Entry 8FC7 (electron microscopy, 3.30 A resolution); this record covers chains B and C of the 8 polymer chains in the assembly.

[Chain B (and C)]
Name: Transient receptor potential cation channel subfamily V member 4
Organism: Homo sapiens
Notes: chain C of this document is another copy of the same molecule, construct and numbering; everything in this record applies to it too
UniProtKB: Q9HBA0 (TRPV4_HUMAN); residue numbers follow UniProt; this construct covers 1-871
Amino-acid sequence (901 residues; each row starts with the number of its first residue):
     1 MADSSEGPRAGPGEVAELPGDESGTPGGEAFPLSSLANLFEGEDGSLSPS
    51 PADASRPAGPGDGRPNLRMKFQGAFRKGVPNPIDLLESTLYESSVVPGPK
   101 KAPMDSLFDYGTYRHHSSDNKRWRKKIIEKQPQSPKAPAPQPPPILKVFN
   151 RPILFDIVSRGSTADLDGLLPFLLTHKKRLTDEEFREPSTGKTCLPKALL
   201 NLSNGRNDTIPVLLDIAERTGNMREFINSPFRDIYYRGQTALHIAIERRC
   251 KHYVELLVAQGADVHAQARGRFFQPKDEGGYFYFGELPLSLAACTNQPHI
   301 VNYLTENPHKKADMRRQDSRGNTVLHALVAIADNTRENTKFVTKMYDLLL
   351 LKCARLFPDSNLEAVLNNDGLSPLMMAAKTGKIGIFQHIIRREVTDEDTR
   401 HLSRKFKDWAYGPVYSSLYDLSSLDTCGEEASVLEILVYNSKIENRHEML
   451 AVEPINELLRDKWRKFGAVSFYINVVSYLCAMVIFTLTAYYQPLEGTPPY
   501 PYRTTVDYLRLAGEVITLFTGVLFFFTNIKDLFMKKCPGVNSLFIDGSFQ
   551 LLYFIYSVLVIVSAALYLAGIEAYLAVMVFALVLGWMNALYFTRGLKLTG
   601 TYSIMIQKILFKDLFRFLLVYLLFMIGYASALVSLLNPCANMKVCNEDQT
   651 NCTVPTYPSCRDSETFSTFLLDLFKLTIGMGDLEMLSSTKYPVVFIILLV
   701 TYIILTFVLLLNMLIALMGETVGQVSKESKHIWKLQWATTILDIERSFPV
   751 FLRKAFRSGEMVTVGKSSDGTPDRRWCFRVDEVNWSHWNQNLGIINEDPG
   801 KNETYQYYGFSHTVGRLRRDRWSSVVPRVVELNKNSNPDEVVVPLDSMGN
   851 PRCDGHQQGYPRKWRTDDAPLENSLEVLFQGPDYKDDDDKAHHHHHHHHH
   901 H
Unresolved in the structure: 1-145, 639-661, 800-901
Construct notes: expression tag (872-901)
Small-molecule neighbours: gsk2798745 (XPW; 1-({(5S,7S)-3-[5-(2-hydroxypropan-2-yl)pyrazin-2-yl]-7-methyl-2-oxo-1-oxa-3-azaspiro[4.5]decan-7-yl}methyl)-1H-benzimidazole-6-carbonitrile): Phe-471, Asn-474, Ser-477, Tyr-478, Leu-523, Phe-524, Thr-527, Asn-528, Asp-531, Asp-546, Phe-549, Gln-550, Tyr-553, Tyr-591, Phe-592, Asp-743, Ile-744, Ser-747
Curated features (UniProtKB/Swiss-Prot):
  - region: His-812 to Glu-831 (Interaction with calmodulin and ITPR3)
  - motif: Gly-679 to Asp-682 (Selectivity filter)
  - binding site (ATP): Lys-192, Lys-197, Asn-201, Tyr-236 to Gln-239, Arg-248
  - binding site (a 1,2-diacyl-sn-glycero-3-phospho-(1D-myo-inositol-4,5-bisphosphate)): Arg-249 to Lys-251, Asn-296 to His-299, Lys-344
  - binding site (Ca(2+)): Asp-682
  - modified residue: Tyr-110 (Phosphotyrosine), Tyr-253 (Phosphotyrosine), Tyr-805 (Phosphotyrosine), Ser-824 (Phosphoserine)
  - natural variant: Pro-19 (P19S: Associated with lower sodium concentrations in serum), Thr-89 (T89I: In MTD), Pro-97 (P97R: In HMND8), Glu-183 (E183K: Found in a patient with spondyloepiphyseal dysplasia Maroteaux type), Lys-197 (K197R: In MTD), Leu-199 (L199F: In MTD), Arg-232 (R232C: In HMND8 and CMT2C), Arg-269 (R269C: In CMT2C; R269H: In HMND8 and CMT2C), Gly-270 (G270V: In FDAB), Arg-271 (R271P: In FDAB), Phe-273 (F273L: In FDAB), Glu-278 (E278K: In SMDK), 26 further natural variant entries in UniProt
  - mutagenesis: Phe-231 (F231C: Decreased ATP-binding), Lys-251 (K251E: No effect on channel activity. No effect on interaction with membranes enriched in phosphatidylinositol-2,4-bisphosphate), Asn-296 (N296D: Loss of interaction with membranes enriched in phosphatidylinositol-2,4-bisphosphate; when associated with P-299), His-299 (H299P: Strongly decreased interaction with membranes enriched in phosphatidylinositol-2,4-bisphosphate. Loss of interaction with membranes enriched in phosphatidylinositol-2,4-bisphosphate ...), Lys-344 (K344E: No effect on channel activity. No effect on interaction with membranes enriched in phosphatidylinositol-2,4-bisphosphate), Met-680 (M680D: Loss of Ca(2+) influx. Loss of DDX3X translocation to the nucleus), Arg-816 to Arg-821 (Loss of calmodulin binding; when associated with A-828), Arg-821 to Ser-824 (Loss of calmodulin binding), Trp-822 (W822A: Loss of Ca(2+) dependent current potentiation), Arg-828 (R828A: Loss of calmodulin binding; when associated with 816-ELEEDE-821)
Reported in the primary citation:
  - binding site for gsk2798745: Asp-546, Asp-743
  - disease-associated variants - R232C, R237L, R269C, R315W: decreased binding to Transforming protein RhoA (citing earlier work)
  - mutagenesis - E183A, E183C, E183K, D263A, D263K, D263L, D263N: increased signaling in response to hypotonic saline
  - disease-associated variants - R269C: increased signaling in response to hypotonic saline

[Chain B / chain C interface]
Pairs across the interface (58):
  Lys-192(B) / Asp-798(C)  salt bridge
  Lys-197(B) / Glu-797(C)  salt bridge
  Leu-200(B) / Glu-797(C)
  Leu-200(B) / Asp-798(C)
  Asn-201(B) / Glu-797(C)  hydrogen bond
  Tyr-235(B) / Pro-799(C)
  Tyr-236(B) / Asp-798(C)
  Tyr-236(B) / Pro-799(C)  hydrogen bond (side chain-backbone)
  Glu-247(B) / Tyr-411(C)
  Glu-247(B) / Gly-412(C)  hydrogen bond (side chain-backbone)
  Arg-248(B) / Leu-792(C)
  Arg-249(B) / Trp-788(C)
  Arg-249(B) / Asn-789(C)
  Phe-272(B) / Tyr-411(C)  hydrophobic
  Phe-272(B) / Pro-799(C)  hydrophobic
  Phe-273(B) / Tyr-411(C)
  Lys-276(B) / Asp-781(C)  salt bridge
  Tyr-281(B) / Val-414(C)
  Tyr-281(B) / Asp-781(C)
  Phe-282(B) / Tyr-411(C)  hydrophobic
  Phe-282(B) / Pro-413(C)
  Cys-294(B) / Trp-785(C)
  Thr-295(B) / Trp-788(C)
  Asn-296(B) / Trp-788(C)
  Glu-337(B) / Trp-785(C)
  Glu-337(B) / Ser-786(C)  hydrogen bond (side chain-backbone)
  Asn-338(B) / Trp-785(C)
  Phe-341(B) / Trp-785(C)  hydrophobic
  Asp-613(B) / Tyr-602(C)
  Arg-616(B) / Leu-598(C)
  Arg-616(B) / Tyr-602(C)
  Leu-623(B) / Trp-586(C)  hydrophobic
  Gly-627(B) / Trp-586(C)
  Tyr-628(B) / Val-583(C)  hydrophobic
  Ser-630(B) / Thr-486(C)
  Ser-630(B) / Leu-582(C)
  Ala-631(B) / Val-579(C)
  Ala-631(B) / Val-583(C)  hydrophobic
  Val-633(B) / Tyr-490(C)  hydrophobic
  Ser-634(B) / Ala-489(C)
  Asn-637(B) / Leu-494(C)
  Pro-638(B) / Glu-495(C)
  Asp-662(B) / Tyr-490(C)
  Phe-666(B) / Tyr-490(C)
  Tyr-691(B) / Glu-572(C)  hydrogen bond (side chain-backbone)
  Tyr-691(B) / Leu-575(C)
  Leu-698(B) / Phe-580(C)  hydrophobic
  Val-708(B) / Leu-610(C)  hydrophobic
  Val-708(B) / Leu-614(C)  hydrophobic
  Leu-711(B) / Leu-717(C)  hydrophobic
  Asn-712(B) / Tyr-602(C)
  Asn-712(B) / Met-605(C)
  Asn-712(B) / Ile-606(C)
  Asn-712(B) / Ile-609(C)
  Ile-715(B) / Ile-609(C)  hydrophobic
  Ala-716(B) / Tyr-602(C)
  Met-718(B) / Met-718(C)  hydrophobic
  Gly-719(B) / Val-722(C)
Other interface residues (no listed pair), chain B (48 interface residues in all): Gln-239, Ile-331, Leu-635, Val-694, Leu-714, Glu-720
Other interface residues (no listed pair), chain C (40 interface residues in all): Trp-409, Ala-576, Leu-714, Lys-730, Asn-784

[In short]
The interface between chain B and chain C involves 48 residues on one side and 40 on the other; the contacts
include 5 hydrogen bonds and 3 salt bridges. Among the polar pairs are Lys-192(B)/Asp-798(C),
Lys-197(B)/Glu-797(C) and Lys-276(B)/Asp-781(C). From the paper: a binding site for gsk2798745 at Asp-546(B)
and Asp-743(B); E183A, E183C and E183K of chain B, among others, increase signaling in response to hypotonic
saline; 11 substitutions were tested in all.
Both chains are Transient receptor potential cation channel subfamily V member 4 (Homo sapiens). Entry 8FC7
(Cryo-EM structure of the human TRPV4 - RhoA in complex with GSK2798745) was determined by electron
microscopy, deposited together with 8FC8, 8FC9, 8FCA and 8FCB.
